5Z08 - chains B and C of the 4 polymer chains in the assembly; structure by X-ray diffraction, 2.20 A resolution.

[Chain B]
Name: Cenp-I
Source organism: Chaetomium thermophilum (strain DSM 1495 / CBS 144.50 / IMI 039719)
UniProtKB: G0SFF7 (G0SFF7_CHATD); residue numbers follow UniProt; this construct covers 1-229
Sequence (229 residues; each row starts with the number of its first residue):
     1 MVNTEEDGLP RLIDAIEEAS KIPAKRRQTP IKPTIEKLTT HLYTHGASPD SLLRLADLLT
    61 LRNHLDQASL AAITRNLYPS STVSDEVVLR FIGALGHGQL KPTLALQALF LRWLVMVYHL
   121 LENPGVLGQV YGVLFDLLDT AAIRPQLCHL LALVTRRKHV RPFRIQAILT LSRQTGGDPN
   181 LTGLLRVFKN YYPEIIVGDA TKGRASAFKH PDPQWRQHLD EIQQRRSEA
Not modelled in the structure: 1-7, 198-205

[Chain C]
Name: Cenp-K
Source organism: Thielavia terrestris (strain ATCC 38088 / NRRL 8126)
UniProtKB: G2R3T1 (G2R3T1_THITE); numbering as in UniProt (aligned over 161-328)
Sequence (168 residues; each row starts with the number of its first residue):
   161 RQKDEWAKKT SSLMKQLDWF IGEHLGAMLA AEELGGPVVG ELMEIDPDDL SAGFNAHGKL
   221 KKATSQPDLD RRQRRIDDIW GPQDEQGQAH KRKRGADEAL AASAEMRDLI EQLMNKLVEA
   281 GGDNSATYVE IPRESAAARF LVRSKVAMFH PNDARRLRLV DFGRDLDD
Not modelled in the structure: 192-257

[Chain B / chain C interface]
Residue-residue contacts (14; chain B residue first):
  Asp136(B) - Lys305(C)  hydrogen bond (backbone-side chain)
  Asp139(B) - Lys305(C)  salt bridge
  Arg157(B) - Asp327(C)  salt bridge
  Val160(B) - Leu326(C)
  Arg161(B) - Phe322(C)
  Arg161(B) - Arg324(C)
  Arg161(B) - Asp325(C)  salt bridge
  Pro162(B) - Arg324(C)
  Pro162(B) - Leu326(C)  hydrophobic
  Phe163(B) - Val320(C)  hydrophobic
  Phe163(B) - Asp321(C)
  Phe163(B) - Phe322(C)  hydrophobic
  Tyr192(B) - Leu326(C)  hydrophobic
  Tyr192(B) - Asp327(C)
Interface residues without a listed pair, chain B (9 interface residues in all): Ile165

[Overview]
9 residues of chain B face 8 of chain C across their interface, with 1 hydrogen bond and 3 salt bridges. Polar
contacts include Asp139(B)-Lys305(C), Arg157(B)-Asp327(C) and Arg161(B)-Asp325(C).
Here chain B is Cenp-I (Chaetomium thermophilum (strain DSM 1495 / CBS 144.50 / IMI 039719)) and chain C is
Cenp-K (Thielavia terrestris (strain ATCC 38088 / NRRL 8126)). Entry 5Z08 (The crystal structure of
kinetochore subunits Cenp-H/I/K triple complex) was determined by X-ray diffraction, deposited together with
5Z07.
